Entry 6OEN (electron microscopy, 4.30 A resolution (low resolution: residue-level contacts below are approximate; hydrogen-bond / salt-bridge calls are withheld)); this record covers chains A and F of the 10 polymer chains in the assembly.

[Chain A]
Name: V(D)J recombination-activating protein 1
Source organism: Mus musculus
Notes: EC 3.1.-.-, 2.3.2.27
Reference sequence: P15919 (RAG1_MOUSE); residues 1-1040 here = UniProt positions 1-1040
Chain sequence (1040 residues; numbered 1 to 1040; the number before each row is that of its first residue):
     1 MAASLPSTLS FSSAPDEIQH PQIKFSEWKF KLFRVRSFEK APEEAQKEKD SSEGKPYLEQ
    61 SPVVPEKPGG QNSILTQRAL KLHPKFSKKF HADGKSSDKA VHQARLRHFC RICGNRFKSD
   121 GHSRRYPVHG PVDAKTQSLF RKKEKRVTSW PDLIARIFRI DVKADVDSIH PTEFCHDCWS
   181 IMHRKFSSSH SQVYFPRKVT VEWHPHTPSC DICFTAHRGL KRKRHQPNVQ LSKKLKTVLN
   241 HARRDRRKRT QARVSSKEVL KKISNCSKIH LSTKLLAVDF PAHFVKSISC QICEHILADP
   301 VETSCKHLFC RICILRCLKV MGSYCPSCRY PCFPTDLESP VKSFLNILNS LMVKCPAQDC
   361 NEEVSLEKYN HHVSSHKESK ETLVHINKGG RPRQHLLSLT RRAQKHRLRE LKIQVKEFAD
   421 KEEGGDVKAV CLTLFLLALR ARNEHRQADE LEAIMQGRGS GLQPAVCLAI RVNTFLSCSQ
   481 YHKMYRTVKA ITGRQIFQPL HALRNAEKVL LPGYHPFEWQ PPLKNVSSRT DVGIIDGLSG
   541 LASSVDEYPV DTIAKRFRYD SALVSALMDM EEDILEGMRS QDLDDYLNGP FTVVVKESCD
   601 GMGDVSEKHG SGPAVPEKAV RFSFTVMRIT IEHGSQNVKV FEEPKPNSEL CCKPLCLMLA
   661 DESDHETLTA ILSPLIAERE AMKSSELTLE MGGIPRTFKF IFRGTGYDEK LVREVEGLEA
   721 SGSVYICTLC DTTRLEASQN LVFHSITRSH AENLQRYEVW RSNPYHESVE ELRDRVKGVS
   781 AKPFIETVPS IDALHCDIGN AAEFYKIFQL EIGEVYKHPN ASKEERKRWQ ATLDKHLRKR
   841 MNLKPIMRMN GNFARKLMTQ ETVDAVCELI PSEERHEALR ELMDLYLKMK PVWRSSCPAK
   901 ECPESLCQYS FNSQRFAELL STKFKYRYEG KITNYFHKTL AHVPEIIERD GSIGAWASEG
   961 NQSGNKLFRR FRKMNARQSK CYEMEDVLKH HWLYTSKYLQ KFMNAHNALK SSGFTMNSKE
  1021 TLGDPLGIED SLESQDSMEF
Not modelled in the structure: 1-399, 958-960, 1009-1040
Sequence notes: engineered mutation Gln962 (Glu in P15919)
Ion coordination: Ca2+ near Asp600 (its only coordinating residue here); Zn2+: Cys727, Cys730, His942
UniProt features mapped onto this chain:
  - zinc finger: Cys290 to Arg329 (RING-type), Leu351 to Lys380 (RAG1-type)
  - DNA-binding region: Gly389 to Gln456 (NBD)
  - binding site (Zn(2+)): Cys266, His270, Cys290, Cys293, His295, Cys305, His307, Cys310, Cys313, Cys325, Cys328, Cys355, Cys360, His372, His376
  - binding site (a divalent metal cation): Asp600, Asp708
  - site: Trp893 (Essential for DNA hairpin formation, participates in base-stacking interactions near the cleavage site)
  - cross-link: Lys233 (Glycyl lysine isopeptide (Lys-Gly) (interchain with G-Cter in ubiquitin))
What the authors report for this chain:
  - mutagenesis - E962Q: abolished catalytic activity (citing earlier work)
  - mutagenesis - R848A: increased catalytic activity

[Chain F]
Molecule: 50-nt DNA strand
Sequence (50 nucleotides; each row starts with the number of its first residue):
     1 CGGGTTTTTG TTAAGGGCTG TATCACTGTG TAAGACAGGC CAGATCCAGG
Not modelled in the structure: 47-50

[Interface between chain A and chain F]
Residue-residue contacts (12; chain A residue first):
  Asn443(A) - DG16(F)
  Arg446(A) - DT19(F)
  Met602(A) - DT31(F)
  Gly603(A) - DT31(F)
  Asp604(A) - DT31(F)
  Met847(A) - DG34(F)
  Arg848(A) - DA32(F)
  Arg848(A) - DA33(F)
  Arg848(A) - DG34(F)
  Met849(A) - DG34(F)
  Asn965(A) - DG30(F)
  Arg969(A) - DG30(F)
Interface residues without a listed pair, chain F (8 interface residues in all): DT29

[Summary]
10 residues of chain A and 8 residues of chain F are in contact. Curated annotation (UniProt) lists a
DNA-binding region, 15 Zn2+-binding residues and divalent metal cation-binding residues Asp600(A) and
Asp708(A) on chain A. The paper reports that E962Q of chain A abolishes catalytic activity; R848A of chain A
increases catalytic activity.
Here chain A is V(D)J recombination-activating protein 1 (Mus musculus) and chain F is a 50-nt DNA strand.
Entry 6OEN (Cryo-EM structure of mouse RAG1/2 PRC complex (DNA1)) was determined by electron microscopy (same
publication as 6OEM, 6OEO, 6OEP, 6OEQ, 6OER and 6V0V).
